1L9J - chains L and C of the 4 polymer chains in the assembly; structure by X-ray diffraction, 3.25 A resolution.

# Chain L
Protein: Reaction center protein L chain
From: Rhodobacter sphaeroides
Reference sequence: P02954 (RCEL_RHOSH); numbering as in UniProt (aligned over 1-281)
Sequence (281 residues; numbered 1 to 281; the number before each row is that of its first residue):
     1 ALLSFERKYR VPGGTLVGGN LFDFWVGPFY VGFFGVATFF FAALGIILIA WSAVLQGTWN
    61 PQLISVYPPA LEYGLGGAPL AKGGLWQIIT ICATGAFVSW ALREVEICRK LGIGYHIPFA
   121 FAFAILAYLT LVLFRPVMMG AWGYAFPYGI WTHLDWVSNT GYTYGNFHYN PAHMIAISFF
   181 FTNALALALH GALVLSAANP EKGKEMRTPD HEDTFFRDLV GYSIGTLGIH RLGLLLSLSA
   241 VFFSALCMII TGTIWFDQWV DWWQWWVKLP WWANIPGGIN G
Metal / ion sites: bacteriochlorophyll a Mg site 1 near H153 (its only coordinating residue here); bacteriochlorophyll a Mg site 2 near H173 (its only coordinating residue here); Fe2+: H190, H230 (shared with 3 residues of chain M)
Residues lining bound ligands:
  - bacteriochlorophyll a (BCL), molecule 1: I46, I49, F97, Y128, L131, F146, I150, W151, H153, L154, V157
  - bacteriochlorophyll a (BCL), molecule 2: F97, F121, A124, I125, A127, Y128, L131, W156, V157, S158, T160, G161, Y162, N166, F167, H168, H173, A176, I177, F180, F181, S244, A245, C247, M248
  - bacteriochlorophyll a (BCL), molecule 3: V157, Y162, H168, F181
  - bacteriochlorophyll a (BCL), molecule 4: H168, H173, M174, I177, S178, F181, T182, L185
  - bacteriopheophytin a (BPH), molecule 1: T38, F41, A42, I46, I49, I89, C92, A93, A96, F97, W100, E104, I117, A120, F121, F123, A124, Y128, F146, P147, Y148, G149, I150, H153, F180, S237, L238, V241
  - bacteriopheophytin a (BPH), molecule 2: F181, A184, L185, A188, L189, L219, V220

# Chain C
Protein: cytochrome c-2
From: Rhodobacter sphaeroides
Reference sequence: P00095 (CYC2_RHOSH); residues 1-124 here correspond to UniProt positions 22-145 (UniProt number = residue number + 21)
Sequence (124 residues; each row starts with the number of its first residue):
     1 QEGDPEAGAK AFNQCQTCHV IVDDSGTTIA GRNAKTGPNL YGVVGRTAGT QADFKGYGEG
    61 MKEAGAKGLA WDEEHFVQYV QDPTKFLKEY TGDAKAKGKM TFKLKKEADA HNIWAYLQQV
   121 AVRP
Glycans and other covalent adducts: heme (HEM) linked to C15, C18
Metal / ion sites: heme Fe: H19, M100
Residues lining bound ligands: heme (HEM): Q14, H19, T36, G37, P38, L40, V43, R46, T47, A48, G49, F54, G56, Y57, G58, M61, W71, F76, Y79, V80, L87, G98, K99, M100, T101, F102, L104, I113

# Interface between chain L and chain C
Contacting residue pairs (7):
  Y162(L) - T36(C)
  Y162(L) - T101(C)
  G165(L) - T101(C)
  N166(L) - T101(C)
  Q258(L) - K97(C)
  Q258(L) - G98(C)
  Q258(L) - K99(C)
Other interface residues (no listed pair), chain L (8 interface residues in all): S158, N159, V260, D261
Other interface residues (no listed pair), chain C (6 interface residues in all): T17

# Summary
8 residues of chain L and 6 residues of chain C are in contact. Ligands of chain L: 4 copies of
bacteriochlorophyll a and bacteriopheophytin a. Heme is covalently linked to C15(C). H190(L) and H230(L)
coordinate Fe2+.
Chain L is Reaction center protein L chain and chain C is cytochrome c-2, both from Rhodobacter sphaeroides;
the structure, X-Ray Structure of the Cytochrome-c(2)-Photosynthetic Reaction Center Electron Transfer Complex
from Rhodobacter sphaeroides in Type I ..., was determined by X-ray diffraction together with 1L9B from the
same study.
